4ZCJ - chains B and D of the 6 polymer chains in the assembly; structure by X-ray diffraction, 3.00 A resolution.

Chain B (and D):
Molecule: Hemagglutinin
Organism: Influenza A virus (strain A/Hong Kong/1/1968 H3N2)
Notes: fragment: HA2 chain; chain D of this document is another copy of the same molecule, construct and numbering; everything in this record applies to it too
UniProt: Q91MA7 (HEMA_I68A4); residues 1-176 here correspond to UniProt positions 346-521 (UniProt number = residue number + 345)
Sequence (176 residues; each row starts with the number of its first residue):
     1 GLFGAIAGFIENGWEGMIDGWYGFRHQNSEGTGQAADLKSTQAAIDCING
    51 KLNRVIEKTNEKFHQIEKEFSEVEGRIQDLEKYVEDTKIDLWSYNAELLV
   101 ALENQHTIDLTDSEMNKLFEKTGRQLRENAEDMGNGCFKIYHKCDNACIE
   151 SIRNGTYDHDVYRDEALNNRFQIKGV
Unresolved in the structure: 173-176 (chain D: 172-176)
Construct notes: engineered mutation C47 (Gln392 in Q91MA7); conflict G123 (Arg468 in Q91MA7)
Cystine bridges: C144-C148
Curated features (UniProtKB/Swiss-Prot):
  - glycosylation: N154 (N-linked (GlcNAc...) asparagine)

How chain B and chain D interact:
Pairs across the interface (50):
  F3(B) with L2(D), hydrophobic
  V55(B) with Y94(D), hydrophobic; L98(D), hydrophobic; A101(D), hydrophobic
  I56(B) with Y94(D), hydrophobic
  K62(B) with D86(D), salt bridge; D90(D), salt bridge
  H64(B) with D79(D), salt bridge
  Q65(B) with Y83(D)
  I66(B) with D79(D); L80(D), hydrophobic; Y83(D), hydrophobic
  K68(B) with Y83(D), hydrogen bond
  F70(B) with R76(D)
  E74(B) with R76(D), salt bridge
  I77(B) with R76(D)
  L80(B) with L80(D), hydrophobic
  E81(B) with R76(D), salt bridge; L80(D)
  V84(B) with Y83(D), hydrophobic; V84(D), hydrophobic
  E85(B) with Y83(D), hydrogen bond
  K88(B) with Y83(D), hydrogen bond; T87(D)
  L91(B) with L91(D), hydrophobic
  W92(B) with L91(D); Y94(D), hydrophobic
  N95(B) with L91(D); Y94(D)
  L99(B) with Y94(D)
  L102(B) with L102(D), hydrophobic
  H106(B) with Q105(D)
  S113(B) with L2(D), hydrogen bond (side chain-backbone)
  K117(B) with G1(D), hydrogen bond (side chain-backbone); L2(D); G4(D)
  R124(B) with F9(D); F119(D); D132(D), salt bridge; G134(D)
  R127(B) with E131(D), salt bridge; D132(D); M133(D); Y141(D), hydrogen bond
  E128(B) with E131(D); R170(D), salt bridge
  R163(B) with E131(D), salt bridge; Y141(D); R170(D)
  F171(B) with F171(D), hydrophobic
Also at the interface, not in a pair above, chain B (35 interface residues in all): R54, N60, Q78, D109, L110, L167
Also at the interface, not in a pair above, chain D (31 interface residues in all): F3, I77, N95, E97, K139

Summary:
35 residues of chain B face 31 of chain D across their interface, with 6 hydrogen bonds and 9 salt bridges.
Polar contacts include K62(B)-D86(D), K62(B)-D90(D) and H64(B)-D79(D).
Both chains are Hemagglutinin (Influenza A virus (strain A/Hong Kong/1/1968 H3N2)). Entry 4ZCJ (Crystal
structure of the A/Hong Kong/1/1968 (H3N2) influenza virus hemagglutinin HA1 Cys30, HA2 Cys47 mutant) was
determined by X-ray diffraction.
